6CGF - chains A and B; structure by X-ray diffraction, 1.94 A resolution.

Chain A:
Name: Reverse transcriptase/ribonuclease H
Source organism: Human immunodeficiency virus type 1 group M subtype B
Notes: EC 2.7.7.49, 2.7.7.7, 3.1.26.13, 3.1.13.2; fragment: p66 subunit, residues 600-1154
UniProtKB: P03366 (POL_HV1B1); residues 1-555 here correspond to UniProt positions 600-1154 (UniProt number = residue number + 599)
Chain sequence (557 residues; numbered -1 to 555; the number before each row is that of its first residue; numbers below 1 keep their minus sign (Met-1 is residue -1)):
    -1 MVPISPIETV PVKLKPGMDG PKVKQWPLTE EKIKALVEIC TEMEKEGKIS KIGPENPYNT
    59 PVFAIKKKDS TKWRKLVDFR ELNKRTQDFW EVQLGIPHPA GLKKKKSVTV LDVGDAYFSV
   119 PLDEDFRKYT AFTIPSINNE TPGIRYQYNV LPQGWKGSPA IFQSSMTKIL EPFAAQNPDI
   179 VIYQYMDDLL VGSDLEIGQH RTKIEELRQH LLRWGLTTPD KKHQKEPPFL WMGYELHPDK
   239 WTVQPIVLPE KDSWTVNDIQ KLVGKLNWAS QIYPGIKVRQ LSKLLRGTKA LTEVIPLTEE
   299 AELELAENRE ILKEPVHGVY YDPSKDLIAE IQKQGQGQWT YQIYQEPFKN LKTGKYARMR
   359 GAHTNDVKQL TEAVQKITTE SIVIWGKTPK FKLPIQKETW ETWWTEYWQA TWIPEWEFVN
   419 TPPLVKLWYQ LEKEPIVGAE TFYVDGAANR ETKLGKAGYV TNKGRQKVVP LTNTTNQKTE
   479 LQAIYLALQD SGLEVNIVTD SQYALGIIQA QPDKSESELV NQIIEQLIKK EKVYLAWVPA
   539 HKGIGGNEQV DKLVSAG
Not modelled in the structure: 555
Construct notes: initiating methionine (-1); expression tag (0); engineered mutation Ala172 (Lys771 in P03366), Ala173 (Lys772 in P03366), Leu188 (Tyr787 in P03366), Ser280 (Cys879 in P03366)
Ion coordination: Mg2+: Asp443, Asp549
Residues lining bound ligands: K5A (4-[(4-{[4-(4-cyano-2,6-dimethylphenoxy)thieno[3,2-d]pyrimidin-2-yl]amino}piperidin-1-yl)methyl]benzene-1-sulfonamide): Pro95, Leu100, Lys101, Lys102, Lys103, Lys104, Ser105, Val106, Val179, Ile180, Tyr181, Leu188, Val189, Gly190, Pro225, Phe227, Trp229, Leu234, His235, Pro236, Tyr318
Swiss-Prot annotation at these positions:
  - region: Phe227 to His235 (RT 'primer grip')
  - motif: Trp398 to Trp414 (Tryptophan repeat motif)
  - binding site (Mg(2+)): Asp110, Asp185, Asp186, Asp443, Glu478, Asp498, Asp549
  - site: Trp401 (Essential for RT p66/p51 heterodimerization), Trp414 (Essential for RT p66/p51 heterodimerization), Phe440, Tyr441 (Cleavage)
From the paper describing this entry:
  - binding site for K5A: Lys103, Val106, Leu188, Phe227, Pro236
  - mutagenesis - K103N/Y181I (1805-fold): decreased binding to RPV
  - disease-associated variants - P225H, P236L: unchanged binding to RPV

Chain B:
Name: p51 RT
Source organism: Human immunodeficiency virus type 1 group M subtype B
Notes: EC 2.7.7.49; fragment: p51 subunit, residues 600-1027
UniProtKB: P03366 (POL_HV1B1); residues 1-428 here correspond to UniProt positions 600-1027 (UniProt number = residue number + 599)
Chain sequence (428 residues; each row starts with the number of its first residue):
     1 PISPIETVPV KLKPGMDGPK VKQWPLTEEK IKALVEICTE MEKEGKISKI GPENPYNTPV
    61 FAIKKKDSTK WRKLVDFREL NKRTQDFWEV QLGIPHPAGL KKKKSVTVLD VGDAYFSVPL
   121 DEDFRKYTAF TIPSINNETP GIRYQYNVLP QGWKGSPAIF QSSMTKILEP FKKQNPDIVI
   181 YQYMDDLYVG SDLEIGQHRT KIEELRQHLL RWGLTTPDKK HQKEPPFLWM GYELHPDKWT
   241 VQPIVLPEKD SWTVNDIQKL VGKLNWASQI YPGIKVRQLS KLLRGTKALT EVIPLTEEAE
   301 LELAENREIL KEPVHGVYYD PSKDLIAEIQ KQGQGQWTYQ IYQEPFKNLK TGKYARMRGA
   361 HTNDVKQLTE AVQKITTESI VIWGKTPKFK LPIQKETWET WWTEYWQATW IPEWEFVNTP
   421 PLVKLWYQ
Not modelled in the structure: 1-3, 214-224
Construct notes: engineered mutation Ser280 (Cys879 in P03366)
Swiss-Prot annotation at these positions:
  - region: Phe227 to His235 (RT 'primer grip')
  - motif: Trp398 to Trp414 (Tryptophan repeat motif)
  - binding site (Mg(2+)): Asp110, Asp185, Asp186
  - site (Essential for RT p66/p51 heterodimerization): Trp401, Trp414
From the paper describing this entry:
  - mutagenesis - Y188L: decreased binding to RPV

Interface between chain A and chain B:
Residue-residue contacts - 116 pairs, chain A then chain B:
  Val8(A) with Pro52(B); Glu53(B)
  Pro9(A) with Glu53(B)
  Gln85(A) with Glu53(B), hydrogen bond (side chain-backbone)
  Asp86(A) with Lys20(B), salt bridge; Pro55(B)
  Phe87(A) with Pro52(B)
  Trp88(A) with Pro52(B), hydrogen bond (backbone-backbone); Asn54(B); Pro55(B); Tyr56(B); Asn57(B); Thr131(B); Arg143(B)
  Gly93(A) with Asn137(B)
  Ile94(A) with Asn137(B)
  Pro95(A) with Asn136(B); Asn137(B); Glu138(B)
  His96(A) with Asn136(B), hydrogen bond (backbone-side chain)
  Gly99(A) with Asn136(B); Glu138(B)
  Leu100(A) with Asn136(B); Glu138(B)
  Ser162(A) with Pro52(B)
  Thr165(A) with Pro140(B)
  Glu169(A) with Lys49(B), salt bridge
  Tyr181(A) with Asn137(B); Glu138(B)
  Met357(A) with Gln394(B)
  Thr369(A) with Thr397(B)
  Glu370(A) with Gln394(B), hydrogen bond
  Gln373(A) with Thr397(B); Thr400(B); Trp401(B), hydrogen bond
  Thr376(A) with Thr400(B); Trp401(B)
  Thr377(A) with Pro25(B)
  Ile380(A) with Pro25(B), hydrophobic; Leu26(B); Thr27(B)
  Val381(A) with Pro25(B), hydrophobic; Ile135(B); Asn136(B), hydrogen bond (backbone-backbone)
  Ile382(A) with Ile135(B); Asn136(B)
  Trp383(A) with Ile135(B)
  Gly384(A) with Thr27(B); Glu28(B), hydrogen bond (backbone-backbone)
  Trp402(A) with Lys331(B), hydrogen bond (backbone-side chain); His361(B); Thr362(B); Asp364(B)
  Tyr405(A) with Lys331(B), hydrogen bond (backbone-side chain)
  Trp406(A) with Lys331(B); Pro392(B), hydrophobic; Val417(B); Asn418(B); Thr419(B); Pro420(B); Pro421(B)
  Gln407(A) with Lys331(B), hydrogen bond (backbone-side chain); Asp364(B); Pro392(B); Ile393(B); Gln394(B), hydrogen bond; Val417(B), hydrogen bond (side chain-backbone)
  Ala408(A) with Lys331(B); Asp364(B); Leu368(B), hydrophobic; Pro392(B), hydrogen bond (backbone-backbone); Ile393(B)
  Thr409(A) with Asp364(B), hydrogen bond (backbone-side chain); Val365(B)
  Trp410(A) with Thr362(B); Asn363(B); Val365(B), hydrophobic; Trp401(B); Tyr405(B)
  Pro412(A) with Trp401(B), hydrophobic
  Pro433(A) with Asn255(B); Leu289(B), hydrophobic; Thr290(B)
  Val435(A) with Thr290(B)
  Thr439(A) with Lys287(B); Ala288(B); Leu289(B), hydrogen bond (side chain-backbone)
  Tyr441(A) with Val254(B); Gln258(B), hydrogen bond; Thr286(B); Lys287(B), hydrogen bond (side chain-backbone)
  Val458(A) with Thr286(B)
  Thr459(A) with Thr286(B), hydrogen bond (backbone-side chain)
  Asn460(A) with Thr286(B); Lys287(B); Ala288(B)
  Asn494(A) with Leu289(B)
  Val496(A) with Gln258(B); Leu289(B), hydrophobic
  Gly504(A) with Pro420(B)
  Gln507(A) with Pro420(B)
  Tyr532(A) with Asn255(B), hydrogen bond; Leu289(B), hydrophobic
  Trp535(A) with Leu422(B), hydrophobic; Trp426(B), hydrophobic
  Val536(A) with Gln258(B)
  Pro537(A) with Gly262(B); Asn265(B)
  Lys540(A) with Asn265(B); Ser280(B), hydrogen bond (backbone-side chain)
  Gly541(A) with Ser280(B)
  Ile542(A) with Leu283(B)
  Gly543(A) with Leu283(B), hydrogen bond (backbone-backbone); Gly285(B)
  Gly544(A) with Gly285(B), hydrogen bond (backbone-backbone); Thr286(B)
Other interface residues (no listed pair), chain A (67 interface residues in all): Val90, Leu92, Ala158, Ile159, Thr386, Thr403, Ile434, Gln500, Leu503, Ala508, Ala534, Gln547
Other interface residues (no listed pair), chain B (60 interface residues in all): Lys22, Lys259, Val261, Val276, Arg284, Trp337, Glu396

Summary:
67 residues of chain A face 60 of chain B across their interface, with 22 hydrogen bonds and 2 salt bridges.
Among the polar pairs are Asp86(A)-Lys20(B), Glu169(A)-Lys49(B) and Gln85(A)-Glu53(B). From the paper: a
binding site for K5A at Lys103(A), Val106(A) and Leu188(A) among others; K103N/Y181I of chain A reduce binding
to RPV; 4 substitutions were tested in all.
Chain A is Reverse transcriptase/ribonuclease H and chain B is p51 RT, both from Human immunodeficiency virus
type 1 group M subtype B; the structure, Crystal structure of HIV-1 Y188L mutant reverse transcriptase in
complex with non-nucleoside inhibitor K-5a2, was determined by X-ray diffraction, deposited together with
6C0J, 6C0K, 6C0L, 6C0N, 6C0O, 6C0P and 4 further entries.
